PDB entry 7TK3 | electron microscopy, 6.30 A resolution (low resolution: residue-level contacts below are approximate; hydrogen-bond / salt-bridge calls are withheld) | chains T and W of the 27 polymer chains in the assembly

# Chain T
Molecule: ATP synthase subunit a
From: Saccharomyces cerevisiae
UniProtKB: P00854 (ATP6_YEAST); residues 1-249 here correspond to UniProt positions 11-259 (UniProt number = residue number + 10)
Chain sequence (249 residues; row label = number of the first residue in the row):
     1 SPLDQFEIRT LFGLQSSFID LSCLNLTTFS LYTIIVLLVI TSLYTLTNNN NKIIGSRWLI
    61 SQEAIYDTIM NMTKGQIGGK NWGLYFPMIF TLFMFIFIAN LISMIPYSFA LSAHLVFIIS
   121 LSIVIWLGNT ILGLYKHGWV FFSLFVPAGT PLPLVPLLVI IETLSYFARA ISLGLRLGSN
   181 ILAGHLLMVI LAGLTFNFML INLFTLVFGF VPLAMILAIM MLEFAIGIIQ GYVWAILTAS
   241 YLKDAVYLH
Not modelled in the structure: 1-25

# Chain W
Molecule: ATP synthase subunit f
From: Saccharomyces cerevisiae
UniProtKB: Q06405 (ATPK_YEAST); residues 1-95 here correspond to UniProt positions 7-101 (UniProt number = residue number + 6)
Chain sequence (95 residues; numbered 1 to 95; the number before each row is that of its first residue):
     1 VSTLIPPKVV SSKNIGSAPN AKRIANVVHF YKSLPQGPAP AIKANTRLAR YKAKYFDGDN
    61 ASGKPLWHFA LGIIAFGYSM EYYFHLRHHK GAEEH
Not modelled in the structure: 86-95

# How chain T and chain W interact
Residue-residue contacts - 9 pairs, chain T then chain W:
  Thr47(T) - Phe56(W)
  Asn48(T) - Phe56(W)
  Asn49(T) - Ala41(W)
  Asn49(T) - Phe56(W)
  Asn50(T) - Ala41(W)
  Ser56(T) - Gly58(W)
  Arg57(T) - Gly58(W)
  Tyr107(T) - Ile73(W)
  Tyr107(T) - Gly77(W)
Also at the interface, not in a pair above, chain W (7 interface residues in all): Asp57, Tyr78

# In short
The chain T/chain W interface involves 7 residues from each chain.
Chain T is ATP synthase subunit a and chain W is ATP synthase subunit f, both from Saccharomyces cerevisiae;
the structure, Yeast ATP synthase State 1binding(b) with 10 mM ATP backbone model, was determined by electron
microscopy (same publication as 7TJS, 7TJT, 7TJU, 7TJV, 7TJW, 7TJX and 30 further entries).
